5O4E - chains C and D of the 6 polymer chains in the assembly; structure by X-ray diffraction, 2.15 A resolution.

# Chain C
Protein: Immunoglobulin gamma-1 heavy chain
Source organism: Homo sapiens
UniProt: P0DOX5 (IGG1_HUMAN); residues 225-446 here correspond to UniProt positions 227-448 (UniProt number = residue number + 2)
Amino-acid sequence (222 residues; each row starts with the number of its first residue):
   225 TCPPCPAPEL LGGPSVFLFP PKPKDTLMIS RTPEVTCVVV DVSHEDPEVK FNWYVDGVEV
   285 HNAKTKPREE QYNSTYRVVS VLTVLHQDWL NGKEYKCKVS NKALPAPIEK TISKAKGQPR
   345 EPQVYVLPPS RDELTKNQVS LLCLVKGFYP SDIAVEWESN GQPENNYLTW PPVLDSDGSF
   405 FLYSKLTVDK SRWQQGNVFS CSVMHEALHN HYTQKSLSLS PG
Disordered / not traced: 225-239, 264-273, 295-301, 325-331, 445-446
Construct notes: engineered mutation V350 (Thr352 in P0DOX5), L366 (Thr368 in P0DOX5), L392 (Lys394 in P0DOX5), W394 (Thr396 in P0DOX5)
Disulfide bonds: C261-C321, C367-C425

# Chain D
Protein: Immunoglobulin gamma-1 heavy chain
Source organism: Homo sapiens
UniProt: P0DOX5 (IGG1_HUMAN); the construct has insertions or renumbered stretches relative to UniProt, so the offset changes along the chain: 225-387 = UniProt 227-389; 393-452 = UniProt 390-449
Amino-acid sequence (228 residues; numbered 225 to 452; the number before each row is that of its first residue):
   225 TCPPCPAPEL LGGPSVFLFP PKPKDTLMIS RTPEVTCVVV DVSHEDPEVK FNWYVDGVEV
   285 HNAKTKPREE QYNSTYRVVS VLTVLHQDWL NGKEYKCKVS NKALPAPIEK TISKAKGQPR
   345 EPQVYVYPPS RDELRFYQVS LTCLVKGFYP SDIAVEWESN GQPDIFPNGL NYKTTPPVLD
   405 SDGSFALVSK LTVPYPSWLM GTRFSCSVMH EALHNHYTQK HLEYQWPT
Disordered / not traced: 225-236, 451-452
Construct notes: engineered mutation V350 (Thr352 in P0DOX5), Y351 (Leu353 in P0DOX5), R359 (Thr361 in P0DOX5), F360 (Lys362 in P0DOX5), Y361 (Asn363 in P0DOX5), G393 (Glu390 in P0DOX5), L394 (Asn391 in P0DOX5), A410 (Phe407 in P0DOX5), V412 (Tyr409 in P0DOX5), P418 (Asp415 in P0DOX5), Y419 (Lys416 in P0DOX5), P420 (Ser417 in P0DOX5), S421 (Arg418 in P0DOX5), L423 (Gln420 in P0DOX5), M424 (Gln421 in P0DOX5), T426 (Asn423 in P0DOX5), R427 (Val424 in P0DOX5), H445 (Ser442 in P0DOX5), E447 (Ser444 in P0DOX5), Y448 (Leu445 in P0DOX5), Q449 (Ser446 in P0DOX5), W450 (Pro447 in P0DOX5), P451 (Gly448 in P0DOX5), T452 (Lys449 in P0DOX5); insertion (388-392)
Disulfide bonds: C261-C321, C367-C430
Covalently attached groups: glycan linked to N297

# Interface between chain C and chain D
Contacting residue pairs (48):
  Q347(C) with F360(D)
  Y349(C) with S354(D); D356(D); E357(D); F360(D)
  L351(C) with Y351(D), hydrophobic; S354(D); T366(D)
  P352(C) with Y351(D)
  S354(C) with Y349(D); V350(D); Y351(D)
  D356(C) with Y349(D); K444(D)
  E357(C) with Y349(D); K370(D), salt bridge
  K360(C) with Q347(D); Y349(D)
  S364(C) with Y351(D); L368(D); K370(D)
  L366(C) with Y351(D), hydrophobic; T366(D)
  L368(C) with K414(D)
  K370(C) with E357(D), salt bridge; S364(D)
  N390(C) with S405(D)
  L392(C) with V402(D), hydrophobic; D404(D)
  W394(C) with T399(D); P400(D); V402(D); A410(D), hydrogen bond (side chain-backbone); L411(D); V412(D), hydrophobic
  V397(C) with T399(D)
  L398(C) with K397(D)
  D399(C) with K397(D); K414(D), salt bridge
  S400(C) with N395(D), hydrogen bond
  F405(C) with K397(D); K414(D)
  Y407(C) with T366(D), hydrogen bond; V412(D), hydrophobic; K414(D)
  K409(C) with L368(D); D404(D), salt bridge
  K439(C) with D356(D), salt bridge
Also at the interface, not in a pair above, chain C (26 interface residues in all): V350, P353, P395
Also at the interface, not in a pair above, chain D (27 interface residues in all): P352, R359, L403

# In short
26 residues of chain C face 27 of chain D across their interface; the contacts include 3 hydrogen bonds and 5
salt bridges. Polar contacts include E357(C)-K370(D), K370(C)-E357(D) and D399(C)-K414(D).
Chain C is Immunoglobulin gamma-1 heavy chain and chain D is Immunoglobulin gamma-1 heavy chain, both from
Homo sapiens; the structure, Crystal structure of VEGF in complex with heterodimeric Fcab JanusCT6, was
determined by X-ray diffraction, deposited together with 5K64 and 5K65.
